PDB entry 6B2D | X-ray diffraction, 3.01 A resolution | chains B and D of the 4 polymer chains in the assembly

# Chain B
Name: Fluoride ion transporter CrcB
Organism: Escherichia coli
UniProtKB: Q6J5N4 (Q6J5N4_ECOLX); residues 1-126 here = UniProt positions 1-126
Amino-acid sequence (126 residues; row label = number of the first residue in the row):
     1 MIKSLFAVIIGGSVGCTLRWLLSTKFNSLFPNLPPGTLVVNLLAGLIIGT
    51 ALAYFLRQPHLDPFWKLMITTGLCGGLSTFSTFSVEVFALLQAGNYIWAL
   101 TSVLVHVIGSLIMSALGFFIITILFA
Unresolved in the structure: 126
Differences from the reference sequence: engineered mutation Lys25 (Arg in Q6J5N4), Ser114 (Thr in Q6J5N4)
Bound ions: Na+: Gly75, Ser78 (shared with 2 residues of chain A)
Reported in the primary citation:
  - binding site for fluoride ion: Phe83, His106

# Chain D
Name: monobody
Organism: Homo sapiens
Notes: antibody fragment or engineered binder
Amino-acid sequence (96 residues; row label = number of the first residue in the row):
     1 SVSSVPTKLEVVAATPTSLLISWDAPAVTVVHYVITYGETGGNSPVQEFT
    51 VPGSKSTATISGLKPGVDYTITVYTMYYSYSDLYSYSSPISINYRT

# How chain B and chain D interact
Residue-residue contacts - 10 pairs, chain B then chain D:
  Ala51(B) with Leu83(D)
  Leu52(B) with Leu83(D); Tyr84(D), hydrophobic
  Leu56(B) with Tyr84(D); Ser85(D); Tyr86(D), hydrophobic
  Lys66(B) with Asp82(D)
  Thr70(B) with Leu83(D)
  Thr71(B) with Tyr80(D), hydrogen bond
  Phe118(B) with Tyr84(D), hydrophobic
Other interface residues (no listed pair), chain B (9 interface residues in all): Ile48, Phe55
Other interface residues (no listed pair), chain D (8 interface residues in all): Met76, Ser81

# Overview
9 residues of chain B and 8 residues of chain D are in contact, with 1 hydrogen bond. Its one hydrogen-bonded
contact is Thr71(B)-Tyr80(D). Gly75(B) and Ser78(B) form the Na+ site. From the paper: a binding site for
fluoride ion at Phe83(B) and His106(B).
Chain B is Fluoride ion transporter CrcB (Escherichia coli) and chain D is monobody (Homo sapiens); the
structure, Crystal structure of fluoride channel Fluc Ec2 T114S Mutant, was determined by X-ray diffraction
together with 6B2B from the same study.
